7WFD - chains AA and AD of the 16 polymer chains in the assembly; structure by electron microscopy, 3.25 A resolution.

== Chain AA ==
Protein: Photosystem I P700 chlorophyll a apoprotein A1
From: Arabidopsis thaliana
Notes: EC 1.97.1.12
UniProtKB: P56766 (PSAA_ARATH); residue numbers follow UniProt; this construct covers 1-750
Amino-acid sequence (750 residues; numbered 1 to 750; the number before each row is that of its first residue):
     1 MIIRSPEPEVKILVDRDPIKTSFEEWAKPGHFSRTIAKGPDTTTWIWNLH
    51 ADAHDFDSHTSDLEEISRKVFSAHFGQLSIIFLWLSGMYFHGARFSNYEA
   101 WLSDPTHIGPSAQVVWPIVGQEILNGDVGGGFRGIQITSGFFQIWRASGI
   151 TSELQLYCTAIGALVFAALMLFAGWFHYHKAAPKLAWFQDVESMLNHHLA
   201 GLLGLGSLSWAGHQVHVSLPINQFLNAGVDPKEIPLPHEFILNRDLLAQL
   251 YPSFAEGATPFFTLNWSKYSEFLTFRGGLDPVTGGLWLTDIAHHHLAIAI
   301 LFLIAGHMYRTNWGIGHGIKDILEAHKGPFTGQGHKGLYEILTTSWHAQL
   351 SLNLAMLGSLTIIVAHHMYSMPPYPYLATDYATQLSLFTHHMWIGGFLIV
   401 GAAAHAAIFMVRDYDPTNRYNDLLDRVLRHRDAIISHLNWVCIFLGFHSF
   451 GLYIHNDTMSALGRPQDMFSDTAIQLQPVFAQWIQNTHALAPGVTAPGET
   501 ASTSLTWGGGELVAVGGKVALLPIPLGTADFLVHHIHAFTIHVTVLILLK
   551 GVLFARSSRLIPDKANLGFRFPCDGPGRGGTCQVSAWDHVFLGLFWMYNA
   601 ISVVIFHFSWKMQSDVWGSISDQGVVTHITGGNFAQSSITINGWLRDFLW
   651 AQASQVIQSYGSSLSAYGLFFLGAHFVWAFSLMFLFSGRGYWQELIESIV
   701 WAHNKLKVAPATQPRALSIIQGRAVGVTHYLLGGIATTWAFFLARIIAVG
Not modelled in the structure: 1-8
Curated features (UniProtKB/Swiss-Prot):
  - binding site ([4Fe-4S] cluster): Cys573, Cys582
  - binding site (chlorophyll a'): His675
  - binding site (chlorophyll a): Met683, Tyr691
  - binding site (phylloquinone): Trp692
Bound ions: chlorophyll a Mg (4 sites), coordinated by Gln77, Gln113, Gln121, Thr495; 4Fe-4S cluster Fe: Cys573, Cys582 (shared with 2 residues of chain AB)
Residues lining bound ligands:
  - beta-carotene (BCR), molecule 1: Ile80, Leu83, Trp84
  - beta-carotene (BCR), molecule 2: Ile81, Trp84, Leu85, Gly201, Leu202, Leu205, Gly206, Ser209
  - beta-carotene (BCR), molecule 3: Phe82, Leu85, Tyr89, Thr159, Gly162, Ala163, Phe166, Leu205, Leu208, Ser209, Phe262
  - beta-carotene (BCR), molecule 4: Leu208, Phe261, Phe262, Leu296, Ile300, Leu303, Ile304, His307, Ile315
  - beta-carotene (BCR), molecule 5: Phe261, Trp266, Ile300, Ile304
  - beta-carotene (BCR), molecule 6: Leu338, Ile341, Leu342, Ala348, Ser351, Leu352, Ala406, Phe409
  - beta-carotene (BCR), molecule 7: Ala355, Met356, Ser359, Ile399, Ala402, Ala403, Val545, Leu548, Leu549, Val552
  - beta-carotene (BCR), molecule 8: Phe670, Gly673, Ala674, Phe676, Val677, Leu732, Ile735, Ala736, Trp739
  - beta-carotene (BCR), molecule 9: Trp692, Leu695, Ile696, Ile699
  - chlorophyll a (CLA), molecule 1: Val10, Lys11, Ile12, Trp187, Asp190, Ser193, His197, Thr311, Asn312, Trp313
  - chlorophyll a (CLA), molecule 2: Ile12, Val14, Phe71, Phe75, Leu169, Met170, Phe172, Ala173, Phe176, His177, Ala181, Pro183, Trp187
  - chlorophyll a (CLA), molecule 3: Ile19, Lys20, Thr21, Ser22, Phe23, Glu25, Trp26, His31, Glu65, Lys69, Ser72, Ala73, Gly76, Ile80, Leu171, Gly174, Trp175, Tyr178, His179
  - chlorophyll a (CLA), molecule 4: Trp26, His31, Phe32, Leu49, His50, Ala53, His54, Phe56, His59, Lys69, Ala73, Gly76, Gln77, Ile80, Leu171
  - chlorophyll a (CLA), molecule 5: Pro29, Gly30, Trp45, Ile46, Leu49, His50
  - chlorophyll a (CLA), molecule 6: Thr43, Ile46, Trp47, Ile696, Ile699, Val700, His703, Val708, Pro710, Thr712, Pro714, Arg715, Leu717
  - chlorophyll a (CLA), molecule 7: Trp47, Phe676, Val677, Phe680, Met683, Phe684, Leu717, Gln721, Ala724, Val725, Thr728, His729, Leu732
  - chlorophyll a (CLA), molecule 8: His50, Ala51, Asp52, Ala53, His54, Asp55, His347, Leu350, Leu354, Phe397, Leu398, Val400, Gly401, Ala404, His405, Ile408, Arg412, Phe569, Arg570, Trp587, Val590, Leu594, Thr728
  - chlorophyll a (CLA), molecule 9: His54, Phe56, Asp57, Val70, Ala73, His74, Gln77, Leu78, Ile81, Phe82, Leu85, Phe166, Trp346, His347, Gln349, Leu350, Asn353, Leu354, Leu357
  - chlorophyll a (CLA), molecule 10: His54, Gln77, Ile80, Ile81, Trp84, Leu357, Ile394, Phe397, Leu398
  - chlorophyll a (CLA), molecule 11: Leu63, Ser67, His74, Leu185, Phe188, Gln189, Val191, Met194, Leu195, His198, Leu199, Leu202, Leu203, Ile319, Leu323, Leu342, Thr343, Thr344, Ser345, Trp346, Gln349, Leu352, Asn353, Met356, Leu357
  - chlorophyll a (CLA), molecule 12: Phe71, His74, Phe75, Leu78, Phe82, Phe166, Met170, Trp187, Phe188, Asp190, Ser193, Met194, His197, His198, Gly201, Leu202
  - chlorophyll a (CLA), molecule 13: Leu83, Trp84, Ser86, Gly87, Met88, Phe90, His91, Phe95, Gln113, Val114, Trp116, Leu164
  - chlorophyll a (CLA), molecule 14: Trp84, Met88, His91, Ala112, Gln113, Ile135, Gln136, Ile137, Thr138, Ser139, Phe141, Ala666, Tyr667, Phe670, Trp739, Leu743
  - chlorophyll a (CLA), molecule 15: Trp84, Met88, Thr138, Ser139, Phe141, Ser386, Leu387, Thr389, His390, Trp393, Ile394, Phe397, Phe670, Ile735, Thr738, Trp739, Leu743
  - chlorophyll a (CLA), molecule 16: Trp84, Leu85, Ser139, Gly140, Phe141, Ile144, Leu203, Leu357, Leu360, Thr361, Val364, Met368, Tyr374, Leu377, Leu387, His390, His391, Ile394, Leu398
  - chlorophyll a (CLA), molecule 17: Gln113, Val114, Val115, Trp116, Ile118, Val119, Gln121, Leu124, Ile135, Ala666, Leu669, Phe670
  - chlorophyll a (CLA), molecule 18: Ile144, Ala147, Leu202, Leu203, Gly206, Ser207, Trp210, Gln214, Ile291, His294, His295, Ile298, Phe302, Leu360, Ile363, Val364, His367, Met368, Pro373, Tyr374
  - chlorophyll a (CLA), molecule 19: Ser148, Gly149, Ile150, Gln155, Cys158, Thr159, Gly206, Ser209, Trp210, Gly212, His213, His216, Val217, Pro237, His238, Ile241
  - chlorophyll a (CLA), molecule 20: Leu154, Gln155, Cys158, Leu236, His238, Ile241, Leu242
  - chlorophyll a (CLA), molecule 21: Leu195, Leu199, Leu203, Leu301, Phe302, Ala305, Met308, Tyr309, Ile319, Ile322, Leu323, Leu352, Met356, Leu424, Val427, Leu549, Val552
  - chlorophyll a (CLA), molecule 22: Asn196, His197, Ala200, Gly201, Leu205, Leu303, Gly306, His307, Met308, Tyr309, Thr311, Trp313, Ile315
  - chlorophyll a (CLA), molecule 23: Leu208, Ser209, Ala211, Gly212, Val215, His216, Ile241, Arg244, Leu247, Phe254, Gly257, Ala258, Phe261, Tyr269, Phe272, Leu273, Leu296
  - chlorophyll a (CLA), molecule 24: Phe261, Trp266, Ser267, Tyr269, Ser270, Leu273, Thr274, Phe275, His293, Leu296, Ala297, Ile300, Leu301, Ile304, Gly498
  - chlorophyll a (CLA), molecule 25: Phe261, Phe262, Leu264
  - chlorophyll a (CLA), molecule 26: Phe275, Gly277, Gly278, Leu286, Asp290, Ile291, His293, His294, Ala297, Ile298, Leu301, His367, Met371, Pro373, Glu499, Thr503
  - chlorophyll a (CLA), molecule 27: Phe275, Val494, Thr495, Ala496, Pro497, Gly498
  - chlorophyll a (CLA), molecule 28: Leu301, Met356, Ser359, Leu360, Ile363, His366, His367, Tyr369, Ser370, Met371, Thr503, Ser504, Thr506, Trp507
  - chlorophyll a (CLA), molecule 29: Ile304, His307, Met308, Ile315, Gly316, His317
  - chlorophyll a (CLA), molecule 30: Met308, His317, Asp321, Ile322, Ala325, His326, Lys327, Gly328, Pro329
  - chlorophyll a (CLA), molecule 31: Ile322, Leu323, His326, Phe330, Thr331, His335, Leu338, Leu342, Asn421, Leu423, Leu424, Val427
  - chlorophyll a (CLA), molecule 32: Phe330, Thr331, Leu423, Arg426, Val427, Arg429, His430, Ala433, Ile434, His437
  - chlorophyll a (CLA), molecule 33: Ile362, Ile363, His366, Met392, Ile399, Ile541, Thr544, Val545, Leu548, Met597, Ala600, Ile601, Val604
  - chlorophyll a (CLA), molecule 34: His366, Tyr369, Phe388, Phe480, Ala481, Ile484, Gln485, Trp507, Ile524, Leu526, His534, His537, Ile541, Val604, His607, Phe608, Lys611, Met612
  - chlorophyll a (CLA), molecule 35: Ala433, His437, Trp440
  - chlorophyll a (CLA), molecule 36: Ile434, Leu438, Trp440, Val441, Ala538, Ile541, His542, Val545, Leu549
  - chlorophyll a (CLA), molecule 37: Ser436, His437, Asn439, Trp440, Ile443
  - chlorophyll a (CLA), molecule 38: Asn439, Cys442, Ile443, Gly446, Phe447, Phe450, Gly451, Phe539, Val543, Leu546, Ile547, Leu592, Phe595, Trp596
  - chlorophyll a (CLA), molecule 39: Trp440, Ile443, Phe444, Phe447, His448
  - chlorophyll a (CLA), molecule 40: Val441, Phe444, Leu445, Gln477, Pro478, Val479, Phe480, Ala481, Phe531, His534, His535, Ala538, His542
  - chlorophyll a (CLA), molecule 41: Phe447, His448, Gly451, Leu452, Ile454, His455, Thr458, Met459, Leu462, Arg464, Asp467, Phe469, Ile474
  - chlorophyll a (CLA), molecule 42: Phe450, Tyr453, Val533, Ile536, Phe539, Thr540, Tyr598, Asn599, Ser602, Val603, Phe606, Ile641, Trp644, Leu645, Leu649, Trp650, Ala653, Phe671, His675, Trp678, Tyr730, Gly734, Thr737, Thr738, Phe741
  - chlorophyll a (CLA), molecule 43: Phe450, Ile454, Asp457, Phe539, Phe595, Trp596, Tyr598, Asn599, Ile641, Leu645, Trp678, Tyr730
  - chlorophyll a (CLA), molecule 44: Thr458, Ala461, Leu462
  - chlorophyll a (CLA), molecule 45: Trp483, Ile484, His488, Ala491, Thr495, Ala496, Glu499, Thr503, Trp507
  - chlorophyll a (CLA), molecule 46: Leu645, Leu649, Trp650
  - chlorophyll a (CLA), molecule 47: Leu669, Phe670, Leu672, Gly673, His675, Phe676, Trp678, Ala679, Leu682
  - chlorophyll a (CLA), molecule 48: Phe676, Ala679, Phe680, Leu682, Met683, Phe686, Ser687, Tyr691, Trp692, Leu695
  - chlorophyll a (CLA), molecule 49: Ile699, Ala702, His703, Leu706, Val708
  - chlorophyll a (CLA), molecule 50: Trp701, Ala702, Lys705, Leu706
  - dodecyl-alpha-D-maltoside (LMU), molecule 1: Leu83, Trp116, Pro117
  - dodecyl-alpha-D-maltoside (LMU), molecule 2: Phe444, His448, Leu452, Phe469, Ala473, Ile474, Gln475, Leu476, Phe531, His535
  - phylloquinone (PQN): Trp47, Met683, Phe684, Ser687, Gly688, Arg689, Trp692, Ile696, Arg715, Ala716, Leu717, Ser718, Gly722
  - 4Fe-4S cluster (SF4): Cys573, Gly575, Pro576, Cys582, Ile719, Arg723

== Chain AD ==
Protein: Photosystem I reaction center subunit II-2, chloroplastic
From: Arabidopsis thaliana
UniProtKB: Q9SA56 (PSAD2_ARATH); numbering as in UniProt (aligned over 1-204)
Amino-acid sequence (204 residues; row label = number of the first residue in the row):
     1 MATQAAGIFSPAITTTTSAVKKLHLFSSSHRPKSLSFTKTAIRAEKTESS
    51 SAAPAVKEAPVGFTPPQLDPNTPSPIFAGSTGGLLRKAQVEEFYVITWNS
   101 PKEQIFEMPTGGAAIMREGPNLLKLARKEQCLALGTRLRSKYKITYQFYR
   151 VFPNGEVQYLHPKDGVYPEKANPGREGVGLNMRSIGKNVSPIEVKFTGKQ
   201 SYDL
Not modelled in the structure: 1-63
Curated features (UniProtKB/Swiss-Prot):
  - region: Arg137 to Thr145 (Ferredoxin and ferredoxin-oxidoreductase binding)
  - modified residue: Thr47 (Phosphothreonine)

== Chain AA / chain AD interface ==
Contacting residue pairs - 37 pairs, chain AA then chain AD:
  Pro416(AA) with Ile105(AD); Glu107(AD); Ala113(AD), hydrophobic
  Thr417(AA) with Ile105(AD); Tyr142(AD)
  Asp425(AA) with Gly112(AD); Ala113(AD), hydrogen bond (side chain-backbone)
  Arg429(AA) with Phe77(AD); Ala78(AD); Gly79(AD), hydrogen bond (side chain-backbone); Ser80(AD); Thr81(AD), hydrogen bond (backbone-side chain)
  His430(AA) with Thr81(AD)
  Arg431(AA) with Thr81(AD); Thr110(AD); Gly111(AD)
  Asp432(AA) with Thr81(AD), hydrogen bond (backbone-side chain)
  Arg556(AA) with Glu107(AD)
  Ser557(AA) with Glu107(AD); Pro109(AD)
  Ser558(AA) with Pro109(AD); Gln130(AD)
  Arg559(AA) with Thr81(AD), hydrogen bond (side chain-backbone); Gly82(AD); Gly83(AD); Leu85(AD); Arg127(AD), hydrogen bond (backbone-side chain)
  Leu560(AA) with Arg127(AD), hydrogen bond (backbone-side chain); Glu129(AD)
  Pro562(AA) with Pro109(AD), hydrophobic; Arg127(AD); Glu129(AD); Gln130(AD)
  Asp563(AA) with Glu129(AD); Ala133(AD)
  Arg578(AA) with Arg127(AD); Glu129(AD), salt bridge
Other interface residues (no listed pair), chain AA (19 interface residues in all): Leu428, Ala433, Ile561, Asp574
Other interface residues (no listed pair), chain AD (22 interface residues in all): Arg137, Lys141

== Overview ==
Chain AA and chain AD form an interface of 19 and 22 residues respectively, with 7 hydrogen bonds and 1 salt
bridge. Polar pairs include Arg578(AA)-Glu129(AD), Asp425(AA)-Ala113(AD) and Arg429(AA)-Gly79(AD).
Chain AA is Photosystem I P700 chlorophyll a apoprotein A1 and chain AD is Photosystem I reaction center
subunit II-2, chloroplastic, both from Arabidopsis thaliana; the structure, Left PSI in the cyclic electron
transport supercomplex NDH-PSI from Arabidopsis, was determined by electron microscopy (same publication as
7WFE and 7WFG).
